Entry 9F3H (electron microscopy, 4.30 A resolution (low resolution: residue-level contacts below are approximate; hydrogen-bond / salt-bridge calls are withheld)); this record covers chains N and P of the 12 polymer chains in the assembly.

== Chain N (and P) ==
Molecule: Tubulin beta-3 chain
From: Homo sapiens
Notes: chain P of this document is another copy of the same molecule, construct and numbering; everything in this record applies to it too
UniProt: Q13509 (TBB3_HUMAN); numbering as in UniProt (aligned over 1-450)
Chain sequence (456 residues; numbered 1 to 456; the number before each row is that of its first residue):
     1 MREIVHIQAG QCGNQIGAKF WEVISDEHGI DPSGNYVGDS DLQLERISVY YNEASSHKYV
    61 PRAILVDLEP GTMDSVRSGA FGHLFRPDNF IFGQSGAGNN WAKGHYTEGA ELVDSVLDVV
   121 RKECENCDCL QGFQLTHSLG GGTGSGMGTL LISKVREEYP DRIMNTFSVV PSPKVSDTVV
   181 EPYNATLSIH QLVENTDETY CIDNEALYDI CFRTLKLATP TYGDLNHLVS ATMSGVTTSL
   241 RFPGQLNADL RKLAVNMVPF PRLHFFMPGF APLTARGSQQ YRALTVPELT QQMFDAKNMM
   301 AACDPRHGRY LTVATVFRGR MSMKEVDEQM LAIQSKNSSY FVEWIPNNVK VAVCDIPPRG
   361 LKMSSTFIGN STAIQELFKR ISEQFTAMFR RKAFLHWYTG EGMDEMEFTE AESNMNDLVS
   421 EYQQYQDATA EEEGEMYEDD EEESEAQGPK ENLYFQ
Not modelled in the structure: 430-456
Sequence notes: expression tag (451-456)
Metal / ion sites: Mg2+: Glu69 (together with GTP)
Ligand contacts:
  - GTP (guanosine-5'-triphosphate), molecule 1: Gly10, Gln11, Cys12, Gln15, Asp67, Glu69, Gly96, Ala97, Gly98, Asn99, Ser138, Gly141, Gly142, Thr143, Gly144, Asp177, Thr178, Asn204, Tyr222, Leu225, Asn226
  - GTP, molecule 2: Gln245, Leu246, Asn247, Lys252

== Interface between chain N and chain P ==
Pairs across the interface (12; chain N residue first):
  Ala54(N) with Ala283(P)
  Ser55(N) with Arg282(P); Ala283(P); Leu284(P)
  Lys58(N) with Tyr281(P)
  Val60(N) with Tyr281(P)
  His83(N) with Tyr281(P)
  Phe85(N) with Tyr281(P)
  Arg86(N) with Tyr281(P); Arg282(P)
  Pro87(N) with Tyr281(P)
  Lys122(N) with Arg282(P)
Also at the interface, not in a pair above, chain N (10 interface residues in all): Glu53
Also at the interface, not in a pair above, chain P (5 interface residues in all): Gln280

== In short ==
10 residues of chain N face 5 of chain P across their interface. Ligands of chain N: GTP.
Both chains are Tubulin beta-3 chain (Homo sapiens). Entry 9F3H (Undecorated 13pf mosaic 20%E254Q - 80% E254QN
microtubule from recombinant human tubulin) was determined by electron microscopy together with 9F3B, 9F3R and
9F3S from the same study.
